PDB entry 1LU2 | X-ray diffraction, 2.80 A resolution | chains A and B

[Chain A (and B)]
Name: Lectin
From: Vigna unguiculata subsp. cylindrica
Notes: chain B of this document is another copy of the same molecule, construct and numbering; everything in this record applies to it too
UniProt: P05045 (LEC1_DOLBI); residues 1-253 here correspond to UniProt positions 23-275 (UniProt number = residue number + 22)
Chain sequence (253 residues; row label = number of the first residue in the row):
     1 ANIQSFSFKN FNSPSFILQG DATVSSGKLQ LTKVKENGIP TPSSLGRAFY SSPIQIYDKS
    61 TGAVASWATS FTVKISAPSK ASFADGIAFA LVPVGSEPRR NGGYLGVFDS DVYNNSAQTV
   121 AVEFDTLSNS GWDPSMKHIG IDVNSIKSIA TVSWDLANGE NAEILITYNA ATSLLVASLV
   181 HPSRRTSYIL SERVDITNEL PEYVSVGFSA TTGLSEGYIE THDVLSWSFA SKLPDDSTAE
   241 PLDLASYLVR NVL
Differences from the reference sequence: conflict L127 (Phe149 in P05045)
Bound ions: Mn2+: E123, D125, D133, H138; Ca2+: D125, L127, N129, D133
Small-molecule neighbours: 2-acetamido-2-deoxy-alpha-D-galactopyranose (A2G): D85, N101, G102, G103, Y104, L127, N129, W132, T212, G213, L214, S215, Y218
What the authors report for this chain:
  - binding site for 2-acetamido-2-deoxy-alpha-D-galactopyranose: D85, N101, G102, G103, Y104, L127, N129, W132, G213, L214, S215, Y218
  - Ca2+ coordination: N129
  - specificity-determining residues: L214, S215, Y218 (proposed by the authors, not directly observed)
  - specificity-determining residues: L127
  - mutagenesis - L127F (Kd 28.4 mM): increased binding to Gal

[Interface between chain A and chain B]
Contacting residue pairs (39; chain A residue first):
  A1(A) - S7(B)
  A1(A) - K9(B)
  N2(A) - S7(B)
  N2(A) - F8(B)
  N2(A) - K9(B)
  N2(A) - N10(B)
  I3(A) - F6(B)
  I3(A) - S7(B)  hydrogen bond (backbone-backbone)
  Q4(A) - S5(B)
  Q4(A) - F8(B)
  Q4(A) - Y50(B)  hydrogen bond
  S5(A) - Q4(B)
  S5(A) - S5(B)  hydrogen bond (backbone-backbone)
  F6(A) - I3(B)
  S7(A) - A1(B)
  S7(A) - N2(B)
  S7(A) - I3(B)  hydrogen bond (backbone-backbone)
  F8(A) - N2(B)
  F8(A) - Q4(B)
  K9(A) - N2(B)
  N10(A) - N2(B)
  N12(A) - Y203(B)  hydrogen bond (backbone-side chain)
  S13(A) - Y203(B)
  P14(A) - P53(B)
  P14(A) - Y203(B)
  Y50(A) - Q4(B)  hydrogen bond
  Y50(A) - Y50(B)
  Y50(A) - S52(B)  hydrogen bond
  S51(A) - S52(B)  hydrogen bond
  S51(A) - P53(B)
  S52(A) - Y50(B)  hydrogen bond
  S52(A) - S51(B)  hydrogen bond
  S52(A) - S52(B)
  P53(A) - P14(B)
  P53(A) - S51(B)
  D58(A) - N12(B)
  Y203(A) - N12(B)  hydrogen bond (side chain-backbone)
  Y203(A) - S13(B)
  Y203(A) - P14(B)
Interface residues without a listed pair, chain A (21 interface residues in all): S15, Q55
Interface residues without a listed pair, chain B (21 interface residues in all): S15, Q55, D58

[Overview]
Chain A and chain B each contribute 21 residues to their interface, with 11 hydrogen bonds. Polar contacts
include Q4(A)-Y50(B), N12(A)-Y203(B) and Y50(A)-S52(B). Bound to chain A:
2-acetamido-2-deoxy-alpha-D-galactopyranose. From the paper: a binding site for
2-acetamido-2-deoxy-alpha-D-galactopyranose at D85(A), N101(A) and G102(A) among others; L127F of chain A
increases binding to Gal.
Both chains are Lectin (Vigna unguiculata subsp. cylindrica). Entry 1LU2 (Dolichos biflorus seed lectin in
complex with the blood group A trisaccharide) was determined by X-ray diffraction, deposited together with
1BJQ, 1LUL and 1LU1.
